PDB entry 9G8N | electron microscopy, 3.70 A resolution | chains K and M of the 13 polymer chains in the assembly

[Chain K]
Protein: Exosome complex component RRP45
Organism: Homo sapiens
UniProtKB: Q06265 (EXOS9_HUMAN); numbering as in UniProt (aligned over 1-439)
Chain sequence (443 residues; row label = number of the first residue in the row; numbers below 1 keep their minus sign (Gly-3 is residue -3)):
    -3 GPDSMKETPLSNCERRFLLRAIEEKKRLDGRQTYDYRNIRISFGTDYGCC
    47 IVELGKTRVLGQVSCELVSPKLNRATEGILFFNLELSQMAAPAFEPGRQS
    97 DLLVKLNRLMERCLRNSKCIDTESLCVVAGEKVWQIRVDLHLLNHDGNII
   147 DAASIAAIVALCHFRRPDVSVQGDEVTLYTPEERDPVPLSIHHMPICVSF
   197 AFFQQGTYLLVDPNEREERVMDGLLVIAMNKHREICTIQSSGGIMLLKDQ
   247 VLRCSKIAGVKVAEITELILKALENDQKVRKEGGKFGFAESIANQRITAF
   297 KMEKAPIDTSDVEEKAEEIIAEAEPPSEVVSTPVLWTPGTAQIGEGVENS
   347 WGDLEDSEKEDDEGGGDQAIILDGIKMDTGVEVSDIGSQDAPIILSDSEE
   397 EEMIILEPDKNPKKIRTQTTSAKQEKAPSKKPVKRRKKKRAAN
Unresolved in the structure: -3 to 0, 354-439
Differences from the reference sequence: expression tag (-3 to 0)
UniProt features mapped onto this chain:
  - modified residue: Ser65 (Phosphoserine), Lys297 (N6-acetyllysine), Ser306 (Phosphoserine), Ser346 (Phosphoserine), Ser392 (Phosphoserine), Ser394 (Phosphoserine)
  - cross-link (Glycyl lysine isopeptide (Lys-Gly)): Lys297 (interchain with G-Cter in SUMO1), Lys419 (interchain with G-Cter in SUMO2)
  - natural variant: Leu14 (L14P: In PCH1D), Arg161 to Asn439 (deletion: In PCH1D)
  - mutagenesis: Pro388 to Leu391 (Abolishes interaction with SETX), Ile390 to Leu391 (Abolishes interaction with SETX), Glu395 to Glu398 (Abolishes interaction with SETX)

[Chain M]
Protein: DIS3-like exonuclease 1
Organism: Homo sapiens
Notes: EC 3.1.13.1
UniProtKB: Q8TF46 (DI3L1_HUMAN); residues 1-1054 here = UniProt positions 1-1054
Chain sequence (1056 residues; row label = number of the first residue in the row; numbers below 1 keep their minus sign (Gly-1 is residue -1)):
    -1 GPMLQKREKVLLLRTFQGRTLRIVREHYLRPCVPCHSPLCPQPAACSHDG
    49 KLLSSDVTHYVIPDWKVVQDYLEILEFPELKGIIFMQTACQAVQHQRGRR
    99 QYNKLRNLLKDARHDCILFANEFQQCCYLPRERGESMEKWQTRSIYNAAV
   149 WYYHHCQDRMPIVMVTEDEEAIQQYGSETEGVFVITFKNYLDNFWPDLKA
   199 AHELCDSILQSRRERENESQESHGKEYPEHLPLEVLEAGIKSGRYIQGIL
   249 NVNKHRAQIEAFVRLQGASSKDSDLVSDILIHGMKARNRSIHGDVVVVEL
   299 LPKNEWKGRTVALCENDCDDKASGESPSEPMPTGRVVGILQKNWRDYVVT
   349 FPSKEEVQSQGKNAQKILVTPWDYRIPKIRISTQQAETLQDFRVVVRIDS
   399 WESTSVYPNGHFVRVLGRIGDLEGEIATILVENSISVIPFSEAQMCEMPV
   449 NTPESPWKVSPEEEQKRKDLRKSHLVFSIDPKGCEDVNDTLSVRTLNNGN
   499 LELGVHIADVTHFVAPNSYIDIEARTRATTYYLADRRYDMLPSVLSADLC
   549 SLLGGVDRYAVSIMWELDKASYEIKKVWYGRTIIRSAYKLFYEAAQELLD
   599 GNLSVVDDIPEFKDLDEKSRQAKLEELVWAIGKLTDIARHVRAKRDGCGA
   649 LELEGVEVCVQLDDKKNIHDLIPKQPLEVHETVAECMILANHWVAKKIWE
   699 SFPHQALLRQHPPPHQEFFSELRECAKAKGFFIDTRSNKTLADSLDNAND
   749 PHDPIVNRLLRSMATQAMSNALYFSTGSCAEEEFHHYGLALDKYTHFTSP
   799 IRRYSDIVVHRLLMAAISKDKKMEIKGNLFSNKDLEELCRHINNRNQAAQ
   849 HSQKQSTELFQCMYFKDKDPATEERCISDGVIYSIRTNGVLLFIPRFGIK
   899 GAAYLKNKDGLVISCGPDSCSEWKPGSLQRFQNKITSTTTDGESVTFHLF
   949 DHVTVRISIQASRCHSDTIRLEIISNKPYKIPNTELIHQSSPLLKSELVK
   999 EVTKSVEEAQLAQEVKVNIIQEEYQEYRQTKGRSLYTLLEEIRDLALLDV
  1049 SNNYGI
Unresolved in the structure: -1 to 0, 264-275, 308-326, 602-613, 984-1015, 1051-1054
Differences from the reference sequence: expression tag (-1 to 0); conflict Asn486 (Asp in Q8TF46)
UniProt features mapped onto this chain:
  - modified residue: Ser989 (Phosphoserine)
  - mutagenesis: Asp62 (D62N: No change of exonuclease activity), Asp166 (D166N: No change of exonuclease activity)

[Interface between chain K and chain M]
Residue-residue contacts - 42 pairs, chain K then chain M:
  Asp25(K) with Tyr1034(M)
  Gly26(K) with Leu1033(M)
  Tyr30(K) with Arg1026(M); Gln1027(M)
  Asp31(K) with Gln1027(M); Thr1028(M), hydrogen bond
  Tyr32(K) with Gln1027(M), hydrogen bond (backbone-side chain)
  Arg33(K) with Tyr1034(M)
  Asn34(K) with Tyr1034(M)
  Lys52(K) with Arg1041(M)
  Thr72(K) with Ser380(M)
  Glu119(K) with Thr381(M), hydrogen bond; Gln382(M), hydrogen bond (side chain-backbone); Gln383(M), hydrogen bond
  Ser120(K) with Val411(M)
  Cys122(K) with Arg395(M)
  Val123(K) with Arg395(M); His409(M)
  Ala125(K) with Asp397(M)
  Val167(K) with Asp344(M)
  Gln168(K) with Trp342(M), hydrogen bond (side chain-backbone)
  Gly169(K) with Trp342(M)
  Pro177(K) with Ser439(M)
  Glu178(K) with Ser439(M), hydrogen bond (backbone-side chain); Ala441(M)
  Glu179(K) with Ser439(M)
  Arg180(K) with Ile436(M)
  Lys252(K) with Glu1021(M)
  Ile253(K) with Tyr1025(M), hydrophobic
  Val256(K) with Tyr1025(M); Arg1026(M)
  Lys257(K) with Tyr1025(M), hydrogen bond (side chain-backbone); Gln1027(M)
  Glu260(K) with Arg1026(M), salt bridge; Gln1027(M)
  Gln291(K) with Asp1042(M); Leu1046(M); Asp1047(M), hydrogen bond (backbone-backbone)
  Arg292(K) with Asp1042(M), salt bridge; Leu1045(M)
  Ile293(K) with Leu1045(M); Leu1046(M)
Other interface residues (no listed pair), chain K (35 interface residues in all): Arg27, Val124, Arg229, Arg249, Asn290, Thr294
Other interface residues (no listed pair), chain M (33 interface residues in all): Lys340, Phe410, Glu440, Gln442, Ile1018, Glu1024, Leu1037, Asn1050

[Overview]
Chain K and chain M form an interface of 35 and 33 residues respectively; the contacts include 9 hydrogen
bonds and 2 salt bridges. Polar pairs include Glu260(K)-Arg1026(M), Arg292(K)-Asp1042(M) and
Asp31(K)-Thr1028(M). UniProt lists 8 mutagenesis sites on chain K; 2 mutagenesis sites on chain M.
Here chain K is Exosome complex component RRP45 and chain M is DIS3-like exonuclease 1, both from Homo
sapiens. Entry 9G8N (80S-bound human Ski2-exosome complex) was determined by electron microscopy, deposited
together with 9G8P, 9G8Q and 9G8R.
